7AM5 - chain A; structure by X-ray diffraction, 2.30 A resolution.

== Chain A ==
Molecule: Subtilisin BPN'
From: Bacillus amyloliquefaciens
Notes: EC 3.4.21.62
UniProt: P00782 (SUBT_BACAM); residues 1-275 here correspond to UniProt positions 108-382 (UniProt number = residue number + 107)
Amino-acid sequence (272 residues; row label = number of the first residue in the row; note: 9 numbers in that range are skipped by the numbering (no residue carries them; nothing is unmodelled there)):
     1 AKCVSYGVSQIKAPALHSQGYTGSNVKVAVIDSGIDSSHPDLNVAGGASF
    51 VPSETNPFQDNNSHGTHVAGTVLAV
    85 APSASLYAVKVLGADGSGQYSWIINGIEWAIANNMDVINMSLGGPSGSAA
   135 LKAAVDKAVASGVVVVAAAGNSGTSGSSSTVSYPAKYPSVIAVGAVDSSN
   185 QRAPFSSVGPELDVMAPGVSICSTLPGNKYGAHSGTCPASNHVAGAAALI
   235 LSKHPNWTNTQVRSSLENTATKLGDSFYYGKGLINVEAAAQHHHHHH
Disordered / not traced: 1, 279-281
Disulfides: C3-C206
Construct notes: engineered mutation K2 (Gln109 in P00782), C3 (Ser110 in P00782), S5 (Pro112 in P00782), N43 (Lys150 in P00782), F50 (Met157 in P00782), A74 (Gly190 in P00782), S156 (Glu263 in P00782), S166 (Gly273 in P00782), A169 (Gly276 in P00782), P188 (Ser295 in P00782), C206 (Gln313 in P00782), H217 (Tyr324 in P00782), S218 (Asn325 in P00782), C221 (Ser328 in P00782), P222 (Met329 in P00782), N225 (Pro332 in P00782), A254 (Thr361 in P00782), E271 (Gln378 in P00782); expression tag (276-281)
Metal / ion sites: Na+ site 1: Y21, S37, H39, L42; Na+ site 2: A169, Y171, V174
Reported in the primary citation:
  - mutagenesis - F189W: increased catalytic activity
  - mutagenesis - N225A: increased stability (from molecular simulation)
  - interface residues: F189
  - contacts within the chain: S125-N225 (hydrogen bond), C221-N225 (backbone contact)
  - catalytic residues: H64, C221
  - conformationally variable residues (helix shift): H64, V68, C221
  - specificity-determining residues: F189
  - catalytic residues: N155 (proposed by the authors, not directly observed)
  - catalytic residues: D32 (citing earlier work)
  - specificity-determining residues: H217 (from molecular simulation)

== Summary ==
Y21, S37, H39 and L42 coordinate Na+ site 1. A169, Y171 and V174 form the Na+ site 2. From the paper:
catalytic residues H64, C221 and N155 among others; F189W increases catalytic activity.
Chain A is Subtilisin BPN' (Bacillus amyloliquefaciens); the structure, Crystal structure of Peptiligase
mutant - L217H/M222P/A225N, was determined by X-ray diffraction, deposited together with 7AM3, 7AM4, 7AM6,
7AM7 and 7AM8.
